Entry 7E3G (X-ray diffraction, 3.86 A resolution); this record covers chain A.

[Chain A]
Protein: Cysteine peptidase C (CPC)
From: Trypanosoma brucei brucei (strain 927/4 GUTat10.1)
Notes: EC 3.4.22.-
UniProt: D6XHE1 (D6XHE1_TRYB2); residue numbers follow UniProt; this construct covers 1-340
Chain sequence (340 residues; row label = number of the first residue in the row):
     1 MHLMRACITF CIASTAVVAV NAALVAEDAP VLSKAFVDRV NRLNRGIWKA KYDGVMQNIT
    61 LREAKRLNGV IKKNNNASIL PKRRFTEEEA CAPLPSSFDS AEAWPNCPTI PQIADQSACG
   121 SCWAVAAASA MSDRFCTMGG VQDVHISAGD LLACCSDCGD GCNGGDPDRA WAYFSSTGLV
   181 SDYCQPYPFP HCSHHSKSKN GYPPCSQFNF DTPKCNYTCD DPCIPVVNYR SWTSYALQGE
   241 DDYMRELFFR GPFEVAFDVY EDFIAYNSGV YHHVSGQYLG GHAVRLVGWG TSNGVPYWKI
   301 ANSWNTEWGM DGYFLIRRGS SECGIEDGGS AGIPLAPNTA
Not modelled in the structure: 1-25, 73-77, 339-340
Disulfides: Cys107-Cys136, Cys119-Cys162, Cys154-Cys215, Cys155-Cys158, Cys184-Cys219, Cys192-Cys205
Glycans and other covalent adducts: N-acetylglucosamine (NAG) linked to Asn58, Asn216
Sequence notes: engineered mutation Cys91 (Arg in D6XHE1), Cys223 (Thr in D6XHE1)

[Overview]
N-acetylglucosamine is covalently linked to Asn58 and Asn216.
Chain A is Cysteine peptidase C (CPC) (Trypanosoma brucei brucei (strain 927/4 GUTat10.1)); the structure,
Crystal structure of Trypanosoma brucei cathepsin B R91C/T223C mutant in the living cell, was determined by
X-ray diffraction, deposited together with 7E3E and 7E3F.
